Entry 7R37 (X-ray diffraction, 2.28 A resolution); this record covers chains A and B.

Chain A (and B):
Protein: Adenosylhomocysteinase
Organism: Pyrococcus furiosus
Notes: EC 3.3.1.1; chain B of this document is another copy of the same molecule, construct and numbering; everything in this record applies to it too
UniProt: P50251 (SAHH_PYRFU); numbering as in UniProt (aligned over 1-421)
Chain sequence (441 residues; each row starts with the number of its first residue; numbers below 1 keep their minus sign (Met-19 is residue -19)):
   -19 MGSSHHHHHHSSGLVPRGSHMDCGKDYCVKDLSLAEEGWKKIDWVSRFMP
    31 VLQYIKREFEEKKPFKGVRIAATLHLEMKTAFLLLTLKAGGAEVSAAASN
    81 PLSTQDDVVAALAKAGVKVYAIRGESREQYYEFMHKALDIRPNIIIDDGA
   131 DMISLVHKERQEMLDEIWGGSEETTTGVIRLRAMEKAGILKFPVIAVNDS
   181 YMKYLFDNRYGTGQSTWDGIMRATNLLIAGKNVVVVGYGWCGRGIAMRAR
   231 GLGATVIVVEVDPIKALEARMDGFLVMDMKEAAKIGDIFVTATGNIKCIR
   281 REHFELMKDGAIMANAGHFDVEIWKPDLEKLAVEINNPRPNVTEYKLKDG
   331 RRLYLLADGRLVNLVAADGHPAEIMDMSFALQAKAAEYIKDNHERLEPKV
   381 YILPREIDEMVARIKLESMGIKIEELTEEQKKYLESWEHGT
Not modelled in the structure: -19 to 0
Construct notes: initiating methionine (-19); expression tag (-18 to 0)
Cystine bridges: Cys3-Cys8
Small-molecule neighbours:
  - NAD (nicotinamide-adenine-dinucleotide): Thr154, Thr155, Thr156, Lys183, Asp187, Asn188, Thr192, Val216, Gly217, Tyr218, Gly219, Trp220, Cys221, Gly222, Val239, Glu240, Val241, Asp242, Lys245, Ala272, Thr273, Gly274, Asn275, Cys278, Ala296, Gly297, His298, Glu302, Leu341, Asn343, His350
  - inosine (NOS): His55, Glu57, Lys59, Thr60, Asp128, Glu153, Thr154, Lys183, Asp187, His298, Leu341, Asn343, Leu344, Asp348, Gly349, His350, Met355, Phe359
From the paper describing this entry:
  - binding site for inosine: Glu57, Lys59, His298, Asp348
  - specificity-determining residues: Lys59
  - conformationally variable residues (side-chain flip): His298
  - contacts within the chain: Asp128-His298

Chain A / chain B interface:
Pairs across the interface (76; chain A residue first):
  Lys20(A) - Asn317(B)  hydrogen bond (side chain-backbone)
  Lys20(A) - Pro318(B)
  Lys21(A) - Arg319(B)
  Trp24(A) - Thr204(B)  hydrogen bond (side chain-backbone)
  Trp24(A) - Pro318(B)  hydrophobic
  Trp24(A) - Arg319(B)
  Trp24(A) - Val322(B)  hydrophobic
  Trp24(A) - Tyr334(B)  hydrophobic
  Arg27(A) - Glu324(B)  salt bridge
  Arg27(A) - Arg332(B)
  Arg27(A) - Tyr334(B)  hydrogen bond
  Phe28(A) - Leu206(B)  hydrophobic
  Phe28(A) - Tyr334(B)  hydrophobic
  Lys59(A) - Asn205(B)  hydrogen bond
  Gln194(A) - Met201(B)
  Gln194(A) - Leu206(B)  hydrogen bond (side chain-backbone)
  Gln194(A) - Leu207(B)
  Gln194(A) - Ile208(B)  hydrogen bond (side chain-backbone)
  Asp198(A) - Met201(B)
  Met201(A) - Gln194(B)
  Met201(A) - Met201(B)  hydrophobic
  Arg202(A) - Arg202(B)
  Thr204(A) - Trp24(B)  hydrogen bond (backbone-side chain)
  Asn205(A) - Met58(B)
  Asn205(A) - Lys59(B)  hydrogen bond
  Asn205(A) - Asp348(B)
  Asn205(A) - Gly349(B)  hydrogen bond (side chain-backbone)
  Asn205(A) - His350(B)
  Asn205(A) - Pro351(B)
  Asn205(A) - Ala352(B)  hydrogen bond (backbone-backbone)
  Leu206(A) - Phe28(B)  hydrophobic
  Leu206(A) - Gln194(B)  hydrogen bond (backbone-side chain)
  Leu206(A) - Pro351(B)
  Leu206(A) - Glu353(B)
  Leu207(A) - Gln194(B)
  Leu207(A) - Pro351(B)
  Leu207(A) - Glu353(B)  hydrogen bond (backbone-side chain)
  Leu207(A) - Ile354(B)  hydrophobic
  Ile208(A) - Gln194(B)  hydrogen bond (backbone-side chain)
  Ala209(A) - Arg228(B)
  Gly210(A) - Met399(B)
  Lys211(A) - Glu353(B)  salt bridge
  Arg228(A) - Ala209(B)
  Arg228(A) - Gly231(B)  hydrogen bond (side chain-backbone)
  Arg228(A) - Leu232(B)
  Arg228(A) - Gly233(B)
  Gly231(A) - Arg228(B)  hydrogen bond (backbone-side chain)
  Gly231(A) - Gly231(B)
  Leu232(A) - Arg228(B)
  Gly233(A) - Arg228(B)
  Gly290(A) - Phe28(B)
  Asn317(A) - Lys20(B)  hydrogen bond (backbone-side chain)
  Pro318(A) - Lys20(B)
  Pro318(A) - Trp24(B)  hydrophobic
  Pro318(A) - Arg27(B)
  Arg319(A) - Lys21(B)
  Arg319(A) - Trp24(B)
  Val322(A) - Trp24(B)  hydrophobic
  Glu324(A) - Arg27(B)  salt bridge
  Arg332(A) - Arg27(B)
  Tyr334(A) - Trp24(B)  hydrophobic
  Tyr334(A) - Arg27(B)  hydrogen bond
  Tyr334(A) - Phe28(B)  hydrophobic
  Asp348(A) - Asn205(B)
  Gly349(A) - Asn205(B)
  His350(A) - Asn205(B)
  Pro351(A) - Asn205(B)
  Pro351(A) - Leu206(B)
  Pro351(A) - Leu207(B)
  Ala352(A) - Asn205(B)  hydrogen bond (backbone-backbone)
  Ala352(A) - Leu206(B)  hydrophobic
  Glu353(A) - Leu206(B)
  Glu353(A) - Leu207(B)  hydrogen bond (side chain-backbone)
  Glu353(A) - Lys211(B)  salt bridge
  Ile354(A) - Leu207(B)  hydrophobic
  Met399(A) - Gly210(B)
Other interface residues (no listed pair), chain A (42 interface residues in all): Glu17, Val25, Met227, Ile292
Other interface residues (no listed pair), chain B (43 interface residues in all): Val25, Asp198, Met227, Gly290, Ile292, Pro320

Summary:
The interface between chain A and chain B involves 42 residues on one side and 43 on the other; the contacts
include 19 hydrogen bonds and 4 salt bridges. Polar contacts include Arg27(A)-Glu324(B), Lys211(A)-Glu353(B)
and Lys20(A)-Asn317(B). The paper reports a binding site for inosine at Glu57(A), Lys59(A) and His298(A) among
others; the specificity determinant Lys59(A).
Both chains are Adenosylhomocysteinase (Pyrococcus furiosus). Entry 7R37 (Crystal structure of
S-adenosyl-L-homocysteine hydrolase from Pyrococcus furiosus in complex with inosine) was determined by X-ray
diffraction (same publication as 8QNO, 8COD, 7R38 and 7R39).
